4QUY - chains H and Z of the 28 polymer chains in the assembly; structure by X-ray diffraction, 2.80 A resolution.

# Chain H
Protein: Proteasome subunit beta type-2
Source organism: Saccharomyces cerevisiae
Notes: EC 3.4.25.1
UniProt: P25043 (PSB2_YEAST); residues 1-232 here correspond to UniProt positions 30-261 (UniProt number = residue number + 29)
Chain sequence (232 residues; numbered 1 to 232; the number before each row is that of its first residue):
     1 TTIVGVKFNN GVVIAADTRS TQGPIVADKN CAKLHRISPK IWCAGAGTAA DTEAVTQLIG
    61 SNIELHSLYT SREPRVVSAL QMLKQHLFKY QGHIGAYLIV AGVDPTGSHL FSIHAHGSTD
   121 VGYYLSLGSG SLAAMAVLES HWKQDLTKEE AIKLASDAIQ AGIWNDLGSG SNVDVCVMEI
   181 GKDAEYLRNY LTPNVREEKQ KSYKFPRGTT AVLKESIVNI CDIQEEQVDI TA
Not modelled in the structure: 227-232
Curated features (UniProtKB/Swiss-Prot):
  - active site: Thr1 (Nucleophile)

# Chain Z
Protein: Proteasome subunit beta type-6
Source organism: Saccharomyces cerevisiae
Notes: EC 3.4.25.1
UniProt: P23724 (PSB6_YEAST); residues 1-222 here correspond to UniProt positions 20-241 (UniProt number = residue number + 19)
Chain sequence (222 residues; each row starts with the number of its first residue):
     1 QFNPYGDNGG TILGIAGEDF AVLAGDTRNI TDYSINSRYE PKVFDCGDNI VMSANGFAAD
    61 GDALVKRFKN SVKWYHFDHN DKKLSINSAA RNIQHLLYGK RFFPYYVHTI IAGLDEDGKG
   121 AVYSFDPVGS YEREQCRAGG AAASLIMPFL DNQVNFKNQY EPGTNGKVKK PLKYLSVEEV
   181 IKLVRDSFTS ATERHIQVGD GLEILIVTKD GVRKEFYELK RD
Metal / ion sites: Mg2+: Thr192, His195, Val198

# Chain H / chain Z interface
Residue-residue contacts (62; chain H residue first):
  Arg19(H) - Ile196(Z)
  Arg19(H) - Asp222(Z)  salt bridge
  Thr21(H) - Ile196(Z)
  Pro24(H) - Arg194(Z)
  Pro24(H) - His195(Z)
  Pro24(H) - Ile196(Z)  hydrogen bond (backbone-backbone)
  Ile25(H) - Leu145(Z)  hydrophobic
  Ile25(H) - Arg194(Z)
  Ile25(H) - His195(Z)
  Val26(H) - Glu193(Z)
  Val26(H) - Arg194(Z)  hydrogen bond (backbone-side chain)
  Val26(H) - Ile196(Z)  hydrophobic
  Ala27(H) - Arg194(Z)  hydrogen bond (backbone-side chain)
  Lys29(H) - Glu193(Z)  salt bridge
  Lys29(H) - Arg194(Z)
  Ile163(H) - Asp222(Z)
  Trp164(H) - Ile35(Z)
  Trp164(H) - Arg38(Z)  hydrogen bond (backbone-side chain)
  Trp164(H) - Arg221(Z)
  Trp164(H) - Asp222(Z)
  Asn165(H) - Tyr33(Z)
  Asn165(H) - Arg38(Z)
  Asp166(H) - Tyr33(Z)
  Asp166(H) - Asp222(Z)
  Leu167(H) - Arg28(Z)
  Leu167(H) - Ile30(Z)  hydrophobic
  Leu167(H) - Asp32(Z)
  Leu167(H) - Tyr33(Z)  hydrogen bond (backbone-backbone)
  Leu167(H) - Ile35(Z)  hydrophobic
  Leu167(H) - Ile196(Z)
  Gly168(H) - Tyr33(Z)
  Ser169(H) - Asp222(Z)
  Ser171(H) - Asp222(Z)  hydrogen bond (backbone-side chain)
  Asn194(H) - Lys220(Z)  hydrogen bond (backbone-side chain)
  Asn194(H) - Asp222(Z)
  Arg196(H) - Thr189(Z)
  Arg196(H) - Ser190(Z)
  Arg196(H) - Glu193(Z)
  Glu197(H) - Arg185(Z)  salt bridge
  Lys199(H) - Asp186(Z)
  Gln200(H) - Lys182(Z)
  Gln200(H) - Arg185(Z)  hydrogen bond
  Gln200(H) - Asp186(Z)  hydrogen bond (backbone-side chain)
  Lys201(H) - Glu179(Z)
  Lys201(H) - Asp186(Z)  hydrogen bond (backbone-side chain)
  Tyr203(H) - Phe149(Z)
  Tyr203(H) - Gln153(Z)
  Tyr203(H) - Leu183(Z)
  Tyr203(H) - Asp186(Z)  hydrogen bond
  Phe205(H) - Asn152(Z)
  Phe205(H) - Gln153(Z)
  Phe205(H) - Gln159(Z)
  Pro206(H) - Pro162(Z)  hydrophobic
  Arg207(H) - Pro162(Z)
  Gly208(H) - Pro162(Z)
  Thr209(H) - Asn158(Z)
  Thr209(H) - Gln159(Z)
  Thr209(H) - Tyr160(Z)  hydrogen bond (backbone-backbone)
  Thr210(H) - Asn165(Z)
  Ala211(H) - Tyr160(Z)  hydrophobic
  Ala211(H) - Gly166(Z)
  Val212(H) - Asn165(Z)
Also at the interface, not in a pair above, chain H (34 interface residues in all): Gly23, Asp28, Gly170, Val195
Also at the interface, not in a pair above, chain Z (33 interface residues in all): Ser34, Glu161, Glu218

# Overview
34 residues of chain H face 33 of chain Z across their interface, with 12 hydrogen bonds and 3 salt bridges.
Among the polar pairs are Arg19(H)-Asp222(Z), Lys29(H)-Glu193(Z) and Glu197(H)-Arg185(Z). UniProt lists
active-site residue Thr1(H) on chain H.
Chain H is Proteasome subunit beta type-2 and chain Z is Proteasome subunit beta type-6, both from
Saccharomyces cerevisiae; the structure, yCP beta5-A49S-mutant, was determined by X-ray diffraction (same
publication as 4QUX, 4QV0, 4QV1, 4QV3, 4QV4, 4QV5 and 42 further entries).
